Entry 1RXF (X-ray diffraction, 1.50 A resolution); this record covers chain A.

# Chain A
Protein: Deacetoxycephalosporin C synthase
Source organism: Streptomyces clavuligerus
UniProtKB: P18548 (CEFE_STRCL); numbering as in UniProt (aligned over 1-311)
Sequence (311 residues; numbered 1 to 311; the number before each row is that of its first residue):
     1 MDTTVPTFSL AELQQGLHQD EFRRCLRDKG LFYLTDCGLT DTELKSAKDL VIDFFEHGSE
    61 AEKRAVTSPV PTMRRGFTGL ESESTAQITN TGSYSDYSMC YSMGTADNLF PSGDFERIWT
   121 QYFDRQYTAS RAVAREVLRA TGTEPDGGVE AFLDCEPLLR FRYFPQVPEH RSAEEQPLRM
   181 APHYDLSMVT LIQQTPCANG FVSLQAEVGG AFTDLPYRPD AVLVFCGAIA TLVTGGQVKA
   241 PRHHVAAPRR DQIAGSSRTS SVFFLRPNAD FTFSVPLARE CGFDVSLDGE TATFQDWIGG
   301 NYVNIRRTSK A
Disordered / not traced: 1, 80-97, 165-179, 199, 249-257, 309-311
Ion coordination: Fe ion: H183, D185, H243

# Overview
H183, D185 and H243 coordinate a Fe ion ion.
Chain A is Deacetoxycephalosporin C synthase (Streptomyces clavuligerus); the structure,
Deacetoxycephalosporin C synthase complexed with fe(ii), was determined by X-ray diffraction together with
1DCS and 1RXG from the same study.
